Entry 5HBO (X-ray diffraction, 1.66 A resolution); this record covers chain A.

Chain A:
Name: Inner membrane protein YgaP
Organism: Escherichia coli
UniProtKB: P55734 (YGAP_ECOLI); aligned to UniProt positions 2-109 over residues 1-108 (the alignment contains insertions or deletions, so no single offset holds)
Sequence (128 residues; each row starts with the number of its first residue; numbers below 1 keep their minus sign (Met-18 is residue -18)):
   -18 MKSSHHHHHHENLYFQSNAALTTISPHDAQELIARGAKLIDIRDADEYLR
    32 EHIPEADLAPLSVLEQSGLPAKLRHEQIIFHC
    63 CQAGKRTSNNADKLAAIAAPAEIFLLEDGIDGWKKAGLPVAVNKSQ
Not modelled in the structure: -18 to 2, 106-108
Sequence notes: initiating methionine (-18); expression tag (-17 to 0); microheterogeneity/modified residue Cys63 (Cys64 in P55734)
Modified positions: Cys63 (S-nitroso-cysteine; SNC)
From the paper describing this entry:
  - post-translational modification sites: Cys63
  - catalytic residues: Cys63 (citing earlier work)

Summary:
The paper reports the catalytic residue Cys63; a modification site at Cys63.
Chain A is Inner membrane protein YgaP (Escherichia coli); the structure, Native rhodanese domain of YgaP
prepared without DDT is both S-nitrosylated and S-sulfhydrated, was determined by X-ray diffraction, deposited
together with 5HBL, 5HBP and 5HBQ.
